6PX6 - chains A and C of the 5 polymer chains in the assembly; structure by X-ray diffraction, 3.00 A resolution.

== Chain A ==
Molecule: HLA class II histocompatibility antigen DQ alpha chain
Source organism: Homo sapiens
UniProt: Q08AS3 (Q08AS3_HUMAN); the construct lacks a stretch of the UniProt sequence and is renumbered around it, so the offset changes along the chain: -24 to 9 = UniProt 1-34; 10-51 = UniProt 36-77; 53-229 = UniProt 78-254
Sequence (254 residues; row label = number of the first residue in the row; note: 1 number in that range is skipped by the numbering (no residue carries it; nothing is unmodelled there); numbers below 1 keep their minus sign (Met-24 is residue -24)):
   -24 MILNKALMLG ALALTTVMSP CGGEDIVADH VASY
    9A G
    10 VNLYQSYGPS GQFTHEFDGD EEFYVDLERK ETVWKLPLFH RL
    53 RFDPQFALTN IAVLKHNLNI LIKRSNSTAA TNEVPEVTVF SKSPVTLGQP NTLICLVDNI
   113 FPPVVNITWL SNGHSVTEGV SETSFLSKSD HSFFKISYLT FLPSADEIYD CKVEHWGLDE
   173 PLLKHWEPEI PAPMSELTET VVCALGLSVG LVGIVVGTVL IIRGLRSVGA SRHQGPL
Unresolved in the structure: -24 to 1, 181-229
Disulfide bonds: Cys107-Cys163
What the authors report for this chain:
  - binding site for DQ2.2-glut-L1 (chain C): Tyr9, His24
  - specificity-determining residues: Phe22

== Chain C ==
Molecule: DQ2.2-glut-L1
Sequence (12 residues; numbered 0 to 11; the number before each row is that of its first residue; numbering starts at 0):
     0 APFSEQEQPV LG

== How chain A and chain C interact ==
Pairs across the interface (28):
  Tyr9(A) with Ser3(C), hydrogen bond (backbone-side chain); Glu4(C), hydrogen bond (backbone-backbone)
  Gly9A(A) with Ser3(C)
  Phe22(A) with Ser3(C)
  His24(A) with Phe2(C); Ser3(C), hydrogen bond
  Leu51(A) with Pro1(C), hydrophobic
  Arg53(A) with Ala0(C); Pro1(C)
  Phe54(A) with Pro1(C)
  Phe58(A) with Ser3(C); Glu4(C); Gln5(C)
  Asn62(A) with Glu4(C), hydrogen bond (side chain-backbone); Gln5(C); Glu6(C), hydrogen bond (side chain-backbone)
  Val65(A) with Glu6(C); Gln7(C); Pro8(C)
  Leu66(A) with Glu6(C)
  His68(A) with Val9(C)
  Asn69(A) with Gln7(C), hydrogen bond (side chain-backbone); Pro8(C); Val9(C), hydrogen bond (side chain-backbone)
  Ile72(A) with Val9(C), hydrophobic; Leu10(C); Gly11(C)
  Arg76(A) with Leu10(C), hydrogen bond (side chain-backbone)
Also at the interface, not in a pair above, chain A (16 interface residues in all): Trp43
From the paper, about this interface:
  - interface residues, chain A: Tyr9(A), His24(A)

== Summary ==
Chain A and chain C form an interface of 16 and 12 residues respectively; the contacts include 8 hydrogen
bonds. Polar contacts include Tyr9(A)-Ser3(C), His24(A)-Ser3(C) and Asn62(A)-Glu4(C). From the paper: a
binding site for DQ2.2-glut-L1 (chain C) at Tyr9(A) and His24(A); interface residues Tyr9(A) and His24(A).
Here chain A is HLA class II histocompatibility antigen DQ alpha chain (Homo sapiens) and chain C is
DQ2.2-glut-L1. Entry 6PX6 (HLA-TCR complex) was determined by X-ray diffraction, deposited together with 6PY2.
